PDB entry 1S0G | X-ray diffraction, 2.60 A resolution | chain A

Chain A:
Protein: Botulinum neurotoxin type B
Source organism: Clostridium botulinum
Notes: EC 3.4.24.69
UniProt: P10844 (BXB_CLOBO); numbering as in UniProt (aligned over 1-1290)
Chain sequence (1290 residues; each row starts with the number of its first residue):
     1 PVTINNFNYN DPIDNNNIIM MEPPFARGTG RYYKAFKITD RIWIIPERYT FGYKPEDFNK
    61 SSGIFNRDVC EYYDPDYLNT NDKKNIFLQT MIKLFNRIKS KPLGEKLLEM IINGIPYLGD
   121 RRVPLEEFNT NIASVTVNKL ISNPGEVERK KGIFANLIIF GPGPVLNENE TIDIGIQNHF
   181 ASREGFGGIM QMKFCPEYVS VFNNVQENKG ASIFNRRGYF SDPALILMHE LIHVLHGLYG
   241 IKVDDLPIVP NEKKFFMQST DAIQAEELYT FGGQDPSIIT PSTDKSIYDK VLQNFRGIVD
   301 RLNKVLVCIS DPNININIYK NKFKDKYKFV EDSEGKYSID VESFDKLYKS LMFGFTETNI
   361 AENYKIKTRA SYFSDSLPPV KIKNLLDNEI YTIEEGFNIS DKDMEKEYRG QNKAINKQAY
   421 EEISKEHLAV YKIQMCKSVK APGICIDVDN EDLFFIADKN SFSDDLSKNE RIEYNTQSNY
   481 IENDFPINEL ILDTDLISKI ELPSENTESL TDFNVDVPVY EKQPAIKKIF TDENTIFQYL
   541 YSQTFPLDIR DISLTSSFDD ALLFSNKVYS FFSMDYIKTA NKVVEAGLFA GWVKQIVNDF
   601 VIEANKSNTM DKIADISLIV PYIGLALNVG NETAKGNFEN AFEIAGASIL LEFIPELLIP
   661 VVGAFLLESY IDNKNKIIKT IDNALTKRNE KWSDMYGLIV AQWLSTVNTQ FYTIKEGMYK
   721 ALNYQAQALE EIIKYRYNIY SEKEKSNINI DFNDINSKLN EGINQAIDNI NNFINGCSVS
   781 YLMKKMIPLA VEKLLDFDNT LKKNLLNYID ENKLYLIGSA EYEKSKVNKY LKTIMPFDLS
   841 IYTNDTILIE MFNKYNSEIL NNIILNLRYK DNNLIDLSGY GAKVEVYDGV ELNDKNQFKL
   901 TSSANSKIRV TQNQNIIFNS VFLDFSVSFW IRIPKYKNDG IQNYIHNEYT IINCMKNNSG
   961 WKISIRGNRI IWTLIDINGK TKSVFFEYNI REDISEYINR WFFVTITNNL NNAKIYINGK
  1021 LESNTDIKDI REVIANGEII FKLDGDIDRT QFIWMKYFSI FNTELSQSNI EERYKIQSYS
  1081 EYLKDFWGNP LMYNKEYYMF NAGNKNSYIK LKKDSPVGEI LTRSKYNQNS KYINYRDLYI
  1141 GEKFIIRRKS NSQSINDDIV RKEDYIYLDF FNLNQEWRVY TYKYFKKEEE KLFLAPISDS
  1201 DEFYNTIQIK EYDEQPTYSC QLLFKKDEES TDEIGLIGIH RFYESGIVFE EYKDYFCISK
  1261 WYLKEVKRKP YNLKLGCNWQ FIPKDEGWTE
Not modelled in the structure: 440-441
UniProt features mapped onto this chain:
  - binding site (a ganglioside GT1b (d18:1(4E))): Glu1189, Glu1190
Cystine bridges: Cys436-Cys445

Summary:
From UniProt: ganglioside GT1b (d18:1(4E))-binding residues Glu1189 and Glu1190.
Chain A is Botulinum neurotoxin type B (Clostridium botulinum); the structure, Crystal structure of botulinum
neurotoxin type B apo form, was determined by X-ray diffraction (same publication as 1S0B, 1S0C, 1S0D, 1S0E
and 1S0F).
